Entry 5YL2 (X-ray diffraction, 2.09 A resolution); this record covers chains A and F of the 6 polymer chains in the assembly.

# Chain A
Molecule: Tubulin alpha-1B chain
Source organism: Sus scrofa
UniProtKB: Q2XVP4 (TBA1B_PIG); residues 1-451 here = UniProt positions 1-451
Chain sequence (451 residues; numbered 1 to 451; the number before each row is that of its first residue):
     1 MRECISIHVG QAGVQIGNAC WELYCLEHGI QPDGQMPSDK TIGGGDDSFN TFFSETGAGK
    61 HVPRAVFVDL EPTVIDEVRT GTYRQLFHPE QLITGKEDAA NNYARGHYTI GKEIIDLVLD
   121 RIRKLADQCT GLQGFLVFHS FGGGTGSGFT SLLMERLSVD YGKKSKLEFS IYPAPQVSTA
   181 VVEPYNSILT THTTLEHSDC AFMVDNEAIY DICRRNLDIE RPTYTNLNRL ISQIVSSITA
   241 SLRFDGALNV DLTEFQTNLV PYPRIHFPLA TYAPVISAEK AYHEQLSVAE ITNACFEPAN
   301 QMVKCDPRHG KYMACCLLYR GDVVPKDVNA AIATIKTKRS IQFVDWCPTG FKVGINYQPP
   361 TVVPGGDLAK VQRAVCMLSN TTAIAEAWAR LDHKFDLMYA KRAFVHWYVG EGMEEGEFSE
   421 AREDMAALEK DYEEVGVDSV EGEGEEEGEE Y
Disordered / not traced: 438-451
UniProt features mapped onto this chain:
  - motif: Met1 to Cys4 (MREC motif)
  - active site: Glu254
  - binding site (GTP): Gly10, Gln11, Ala12, Gln15, Glu71, Ala99, Ser140, Gly143, Gly144, Thr145, Gly146, Thr179, Glu183, Asn206, Tyr224, Asn228, Leu252
  - binding site (Mg(2+)): Glu71
  - site: Tyr451 (Involved in polymerization)
  - modified residue: Lys40 (N6,N6,N6-trimethyllysine), Ser48 (Phosphoserine), Ser232 (Phosphoserine), Tyr282 (3'-nitrotyrosine), Arg339 (Omega-N-methylarginine), Ser439 (Phosphoserine), Glu443 (5-glutamyl polyglutamate), Glu445 (5-glutamyl polyglutamate), Tyr451 (3'-nitrotyrosine)
  - cross-link (Glycyl lysine isopeptide (Lys-Gly)): Lys326 (interchain with G-Cter in ubiquitin), Lys370 (interchain with G-Cter in ubiquitin)
Bound ions: Ca2+: Asp39, Thr41, Gly44, Glu55
Ligand contacts:
  - 8WU ((E)-1-(5-methoxy-2,2-dimethyl-chromen-8-yl)-3-(4-methoxy-3-oxidanyl-phenyl)prop-2-en-1-one): Thr179, Ala180, Val181
  - GTP (guanosine-5'-triphosphate): Gly10, Gln11, Ala12, Gln15, Ile16, Asp69, Glu71, Asp98, Ala99, Ala100, Asn101, Ser140, Gly142, Gly143, Gly144, Thr145, Gly146, Ile171, Pro173, Val177, Ser178, Thr179, Glu183, Asn206, Tyr224, Leu227, Asn228, Ile231
Reported in the primary citation:
  - binding site for 8WU: Thr179

# Chain F
Molecule: Tubulin tyrosine ligase
Source organism: Gallus gallus
UniProtKB: E1BQ43 (E1BQ43_CHICK); numbering as in UniProt (aligned over 1-378)
Chain sequence (384 residues; each row starts with the number of its first residue):
     1 MYTFVVRDEN SSVYAEVSRL LLATGQWKRL RKDNPRFNLM LGERNRLPFG RLGHEPGLVQ
    61 LVNYYRGADK LCRKASLVKL IKTSPELSES CTWFPESYVI YPTNLKTPVA PAQNGIRHLI
   121 NNTRTDEREV FLAAYNRRRE GREGNVWIAK SSAGAKGEGI LISSEASELL DFIDEQGQVH
   181 VIQKYLEKPL LLEPGHRKFD IRSWVLVDHL YNIYLYREGV LRTSSEPYNS ANFQDKTCHL
   241 TNHCIQKEYS KNYGRYEEGN EMFFEEFNQY LMDALNTTLE NSILLQIKHI IRSCLMCIEP
   301 AISTKHLHYQ SFQLFGFDFM VDEELKVWLI EVNGAPACAQ KLYAELCQGI VDVAISSVFP
   361 LADTGQKTSQ PTSIFIKLHH HHHH
Disordered / not traced: 104-125, 150-160, 248-251, 363-371, 381-384
Sequence notes: expression tag (379-384)
Ligand contacts: AMP-PCP (ACP; phosphomethylphosphonic acid adenylate ester): Lys74, Ile148, Gln183, Lys184, Tyr185, Leu186, Lys198, Asp200, Arg202, Arg222, His239, Leu240, Thr241, Asn242, Asp318, Met320, Ile330, Glu331, Asn333

# Chain A / chain F interface
Contacting residue pairs (23; chain A residue first):
  Gln176(A) with Pro56(F)
  Glu207(A) with His54(F), salt bridge
  Glu297(A) with His306(F)
  Pro298(A) with Leu307(F), hydrophobic
  Lys304(A) with His54(F); His308(F)
  Asp306(A) with Arg66(F); Leu307(F)
  Arg308(A) with Pro300(F), hydrogen bond (side chain-backbone); Ala301(F), hydrogen bond (side chain-backbone); Ile302(F); Ser303(F), hydrogen bond (side chain-backbone)
  His309(A) with Arg66(F), hydrogen bond (side chain-backbone); Gly67(F); Ala301(F), hydrogen bond (side chain-backbone)
  Lys338(A) with Pro300(F)
  Ser340(A) with Ala301(F)
  Glu386(A) with Gly50(F); Arg66(F), salt bridge
  Arg390(A) with Gly50(F); His54(F)
  His393(A) with Arg51(F)
  Glu433(A) with Arg46(F), salt bridge
Interface residues without a listed pair, chain A (16 interface residues in all): Pro175, Cys305
Interface residues without a listed pair, chain F (16 interface residues in all): Asp33, Gly53

# Summary
Chain A and chain F each contribute 16 residues to their interface; the contacts include 5 hydrogen bonds and
3 salt bridges. Polar contacts include Glu207(A)-His54(F), Glu386(A)-Arg66(F) and Glu433(A)-Arg46(F). Chain A
binds GTP and compound 8WU. Bound to chain F: AMP-PCP. From the paper: a binding site for 8WU at Thr179(A).
Here chain A is Tubulin alpha-1B chain (Sus scrofa) and chain F is Tubulin tyrosine ligase (Gallus gallus).
Entry 5YL2 (Crystal structure of T2R-TTL-Y28 complex) was determined by X-ray diffraction, deposited together
with 5XIW, 5YLJ, 5YLS and 5XP3.
